7LD1 - chains C and N of the 9 polymer chains in the assembly; structure by electron microscopy, 3.40 A resolution.

[Chain C]
Name: Spike glycoprotein
From: Severe acute respiratory syndrome coronavirus 2
UniProt: P0DTC2 (SPIKE_SARS2); residues 27-1147 here = UniProt positions 27-1147
Chain sequence (1121 residues; row label = number of the first residue in the row):
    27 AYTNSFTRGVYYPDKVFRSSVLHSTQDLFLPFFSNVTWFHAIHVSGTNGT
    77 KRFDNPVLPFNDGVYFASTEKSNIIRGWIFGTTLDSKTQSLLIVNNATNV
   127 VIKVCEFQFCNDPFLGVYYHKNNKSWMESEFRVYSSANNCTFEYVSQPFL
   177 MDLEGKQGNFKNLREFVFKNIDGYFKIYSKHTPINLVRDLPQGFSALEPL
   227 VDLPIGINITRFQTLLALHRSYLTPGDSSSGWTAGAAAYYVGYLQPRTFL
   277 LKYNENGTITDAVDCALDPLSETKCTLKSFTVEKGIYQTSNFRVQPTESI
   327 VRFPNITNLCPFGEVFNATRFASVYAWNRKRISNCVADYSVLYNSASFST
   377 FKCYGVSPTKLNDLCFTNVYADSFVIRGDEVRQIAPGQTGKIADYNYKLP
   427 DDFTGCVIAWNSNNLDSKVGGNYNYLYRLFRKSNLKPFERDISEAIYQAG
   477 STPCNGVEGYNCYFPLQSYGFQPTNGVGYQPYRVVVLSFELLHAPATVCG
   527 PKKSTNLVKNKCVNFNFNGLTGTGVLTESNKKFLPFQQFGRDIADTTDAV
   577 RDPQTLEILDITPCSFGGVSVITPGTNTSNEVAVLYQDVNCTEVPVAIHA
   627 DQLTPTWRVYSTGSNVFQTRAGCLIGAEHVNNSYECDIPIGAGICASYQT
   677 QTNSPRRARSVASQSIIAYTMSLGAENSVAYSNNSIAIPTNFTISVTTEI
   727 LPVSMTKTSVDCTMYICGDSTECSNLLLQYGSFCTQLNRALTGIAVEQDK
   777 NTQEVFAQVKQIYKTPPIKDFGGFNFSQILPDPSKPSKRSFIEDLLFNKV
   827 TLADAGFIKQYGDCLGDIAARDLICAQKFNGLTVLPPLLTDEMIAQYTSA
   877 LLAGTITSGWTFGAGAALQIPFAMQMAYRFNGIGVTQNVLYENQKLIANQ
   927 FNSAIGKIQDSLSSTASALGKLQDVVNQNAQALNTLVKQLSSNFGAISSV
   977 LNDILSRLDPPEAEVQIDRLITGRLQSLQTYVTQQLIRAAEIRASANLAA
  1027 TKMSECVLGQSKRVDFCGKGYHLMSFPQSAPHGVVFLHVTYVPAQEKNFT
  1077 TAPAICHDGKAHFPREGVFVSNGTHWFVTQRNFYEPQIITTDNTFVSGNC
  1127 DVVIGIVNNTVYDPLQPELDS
Not modelled in the structure: 67-80, 141-163, 173-185, 197-199, 212-214, 243-262, 455-461, 467-490, 516-521, 621-640, 677-688, 812, 828-853
Sequence notes: conflict Glu470 (Thr in P0DTC2), Ala471 (Glu in P0DTC2), Tyr486 (Phe in P0DTC2), Glu607 (Gln in P0DTC2), Pro986 (Lys in P0DTC2), Pro987 (Val in P0DTC2)
Curated features (UniProtKB/Swiss-Prot):
  - region: Asn280 to Cys301 (Putative superantigen), Arg403 to Asp405 (Integrin-binding motif), Asn448 to Phe456 (Immunodominant HLA epitope recognized by the CD8+), Pro681 to Ala684 (Putative superantigen), Ser816 to Tyr837 (Fusion peptide 1), Lys835 to Phe855 (Fusion peptide 2)
  - site (Cleavage): Arg685, Ser686, Arg815, Ser816
  - glycosylation: Asn61 (N-linked (GlcNAc...) (hybrid) asparagine), Asn74 (N-linked (GlcNAc...) (complex) asparagine), Asn122 (N-linked (GlcNAc...) (hybrid) asparagine), Asn149 (N-linked (GlcNAc...) (complex) asparagine), Asn165 (N-linked (GlcNAc...) (complex) asparagine), Asn234 (N-linked (GlcNAc...) (high mannose) asparagine), Asn282 (N-linked (GlcNAc...) (complex) asparagine), Thr323 (O-linked (GalNAc) threonine), Ser325 (O-linked (HexNAc...) serine), Asn331 (N-linked (GlcNAc...) (complex) asparagine), Asn343 (N-linked (GlcNAc...) (complex) asparagine), Asn603 (N-linked (GlcNAc...) (hybrid) asparagine), Asn616 (N-linked (GlcNAc...) (complex) asparagine), Asn657 (N-linked (GlcNAc...) (complex) asparagine), Thr676 (O-linked (GlcNAc...) threonine), Thr678 (O-linked (GlcNAc...) threonine), Asn709 (N-linked (GlcNAc...) (high mannose) asparagine), Asn717 (N-linked (GlcNAc...) (hybrid) asparagine), Asn801 (N-linked (GlcNAc...) (hybrid) asparagine), Asn1074 (N-linked (GlcNAc...) (hybrid) asparagine) and 2 more in UniProt
  - natural variant: Gln52 (Q52H: In strain: Omicron/EG.5.1), Ala67 (A67V: In strain: Eta/B.1.525, Omicron/BA.1), His69 to Val70 (deletion: In strain: Alpha/B.1.1.7, Eta/B.1.525 and 5 more), Gly75 (G75V: In strain: Lambda/C.37), Thr76 (T76I: In strain: Lambda/C.37), Asp80 (D80A: In strain: Beta/B.1.351), Val83 (V83A: In strain: Omicron/XBB.1.5, Omicron/EG.5.1), Thr95 (T95I: In strain: Iota/B.1.526, Mu/B.1.621 and 2 more), Arg102 (R102I: In strain: A23.1), Asp138 (D138Y: In strain: Gamma/P.1), Gly142 to Tyr145 (sequence variant, change not given here; In strain: Omicron/BA.1), Gly142 (G142D: In strain: Kappa/B.1.617.1, Omicron/BA.2 and 7 more), 73 further natural variant entries in UniProt
  - mutagenesis: His69 to Val70 (Increased incorporation of cleaved spike into virions), Asn121 (N121Q: Partial loss of biliverdin affinity), Arg190 (R190K: Partial loss of biliverdin affinity), Asn234 (N234Q: Increased resistance to neutralizing antibodies), Asn331 (N331Q: Reduced viral infectivity), Asn343 (N343Q: Reduced viral infectivity), Leu452 (L452R: Increased resistance to neutralizing antibodies. Decreases HLA binding to NF9 epitope. Increased binding affinity to human ACE2), Tyr453 (Y453F: Decreased HLA binding to NF9 epitope. Increased binding affinity to human ACE2), Ala475 (A475V: Increased resistance to neutralizing antibodies), Val483 (V483A: Increased resistance to neutralizing antibodies), Glu484 (E484D: Increased replication in human TMEM106B overexpressing cells), Phe490 (F490L: Increased resistance to neutralizing antibodies and human covalescent sera neutralization), 14 further mutagenesis entries in UniProt
Disulfide bonds: Cys291-Cys301, Cys336-Cys361, Cys379-Cys432, Cys391-Cys525, Cys538-Cys590, Cys617-Cys649, Cys662-Cys671, Cys738-Cys760, Cys743-Cys749, Cys1032-Cys1043, Cys1082-Cys1126
Glycans and other covalent adducts: N-acetylglucosamine (NAG) linked to Asn61, Asn122, Asn331, Asn343, Asn616, Asn657, Asn709, Asn717, Asn1074
Residues lining bound ligands: N-acetylglucosamine (NAG; 2-acetamido-2-deoxy-beta-D-glucopyranose): Gln115, Asn165, Cys166, Thr167

[Chain N]
Name: DH1047 light chain
From: Homo sapiens
Chain sequence (220 residues; each row starts with the number of its first residue; a row labelled like 27A-27F holds insertion residues (27A, then the next letters in order)):
     1 DIVMTQSPDSLAVSLGERATINCRSSQ
27A-27F SVLYSS
    28 NNENYLAWYQQKPGQPPKLLIYWASTRESGIPDRFSGSGSGTDFTLTISR
    78 LQAEDVAVYYCQQYYSLPRTFGQGTKVEIKRTVAAPSVFIFPPSDEQLKS
   128 GTASVVCLLNNFYPREAKVQWKVDNALQSGNSQESVTEQDSKDSTYSLSS
   178 TLTLSKADYEKHKVYACEVTHQGLSSPVTKSFNRGEC
Not modelled in the structure: 27F
Disulfide bonds: Cys23-Cys88

[Chain C / chain N interface]
Residue-residue contacts (11; chain C residue first):
  Asp405(C) with Ser93(N), hydrogen bond
  Arg408(C) with Tyr27D(N), hydrogen bond (backbone-side chain); Tyr32(N); Tyr92(N), hydrogen bond (side chain-backbone)
  Gln409(C) with Tyr27D(N), hydrogen bond (backbone-side chain)
  Gln414(C) with Tyr27D(N), hydrogen bond
  Thr415(C) with Ser27E(N), hydrogen bond (backbone-side chain)
  Gly416(C) with Ser27E(N)
  Gly504(C) with Pro95(N)
  Tyr505(C) with Asp1(N); Ile2(N)
Also at the interface, not in a pair above, chain C (9 interface residues in all): Val503
Also at the interface, not in a pair above, chain N (9 interface residues in all): Leu94

[Overview]
Chain C and chain N each contribute 9 residues to their interface, with 6 hydrogen bonds. Among the polar
pairs are Asp405(C)-Ser93(N), Arg408(C)-Tyr27D(N) and Arg408(C)-Tyr92(N). Bound to chain C:
N-acetylglucosamine. Covalently linked N-acetylglucosamine: at Asn61(C), Asn122(C), Asn331(C), Asn343(C),
Asn616(C) and Asn657(C) and 3 more.
Here chain C is Spike glycoprotein (Severe acute respiratory syndrome coronavirus 2) and chain N is DH1047
light chain (Homo sapiens). Entry 7LD1 (Structure of SARS-CoV-2 S protein in complex with Receptor Binding
Domain antibody DH1047) was determined by electron microscopy together with 7LCN from the same study.
